Entry 4C0A (X-ray diffraction, 3.30 A resolution); this record covers chains B and G.

== Chain B ==
Name: Iq motif and SEC7 domain-containing protein 1
Source organism: Homo sapiens
Notes: fragment: sec7 and ph domain, residues 390-763
UniProtKB: Q6DN90 (IQEC1_HUMAN); aligned to UniProt positions 390-763 over residues 390-763
Sequence (383 residues; numbered 381 to 763; the number before each row is that of its first residue):
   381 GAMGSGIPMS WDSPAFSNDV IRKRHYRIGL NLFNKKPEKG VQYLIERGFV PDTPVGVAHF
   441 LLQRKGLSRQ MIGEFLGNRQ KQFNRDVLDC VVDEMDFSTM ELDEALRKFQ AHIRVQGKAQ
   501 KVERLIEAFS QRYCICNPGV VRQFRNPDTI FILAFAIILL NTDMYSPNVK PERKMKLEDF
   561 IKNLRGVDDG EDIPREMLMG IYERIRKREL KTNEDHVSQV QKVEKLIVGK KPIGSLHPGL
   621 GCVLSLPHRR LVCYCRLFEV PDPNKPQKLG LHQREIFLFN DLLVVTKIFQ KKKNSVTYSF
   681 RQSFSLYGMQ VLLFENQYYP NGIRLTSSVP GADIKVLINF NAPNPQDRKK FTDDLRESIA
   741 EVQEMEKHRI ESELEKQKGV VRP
Unresolved in the structure: 381-392, 611-619, 759-763
Construct notes: expression tag (381-389); engineered mutation Lys498 (Glu620 in Q6DN90)
Reported in the primary citation:
  - mutagenesis - R654E: unchanged catalytic activity on membranes containing PS and PI(4,5)P2
  - mutagenesis - E639A (2-fold): unchanged catalytic activity on liposomes
  - mutagenesis - E639K: decreased catalytic activity

== Chain G ==
Name: ADP-ribosylation factor 1
Source organism: Bos taurus
Notes: fragment: delta17 arf1, residues 18-181
UniProtKB: P84080 (ARF1_BOVIN); numbering as in UniProt (aligned over 18-181)
Sequence (164 residues; each row starts with the number of its first residue):
    18 MRILMVGLDA AGKTTILYKL KLGEIVTTIP TIGFNVETVE YKNISFTVWD VGGQDKIRPL
    78 WRHYFQNTQG LIFVVDSNDR ERVNEAREEL MRMLAEDELR DAVLLVFANK QDLPNAMNAA
   138 EITDKLGLHS LRHRNWYIQA TCATSGDGLY EGLDWLSNQL RNQK
Unresolved in the structure: 180-181
UniProt features mapped onto this chain:
  - binding site (GTP): Gly24 to Thr32, Asn126 to Asp129, Ala160
  - mutagenesis: Gln71 (Q71L: Mainly GTP-bound form; abolishes interaction with TMED10)
Residues lining bound ligands: guanosine-3'-monophosphate-5'-diphosphate (G3D): Leu25, Asp26, Ala27, Ala28, Gly29, Lys30, Thr31, Thr32, Asp67, Asn126, Lys127, Asp129, Leu130, Thr158, Cys159, Ala160, Thr161

== Chain B / chain G interface ==
Pairs across the interface - 61 pairs, chain B then chain G:
  Arg459(B) with Asp26(G), salt bridge
  Gln490(B) with Ile49(G)
  Arg494(B) with Ile46(G); Pro47(G), hydrogen bond (side chain-backbone)
  Val495(B) with Ile49(G); Gly50(G), hydrogen bond (backbone-backbone)
  Gln496(B) with Thr48(G); Ile49(G); Gly50(G); Phe51(G); Asn52(G)
  Gly497(B) with Gly50(G), hydrogen bond (backbone-backbone); Phe51(G); Asn52(G)
  Lys498(B) with Thr31(G); Asn52(G)
  Ala499(B) with Gly69(G)
  Gln500(B) with Asp26(G); Gly69(G), hydrogen bond (side chain-backbone); Gln71(G)
  Glu503(B) with Gly69(G); Gly70(G); Gln71(G), hydrogen bond
  Asp528(B) with Lys73(G), salt bridge
  Phe531(B) with Ile74(G), hydrophobic
  Ile532(B) with Lys73(G); Ile74(G), hydrophobic; Leu77(G), hydrophobic
  Phe535(B) with Phe51(G), hydrophobic; Ile74(G), hydrophobic
  Ala536(B) with Leu77(G), hydrophobic
  Ile538(B) with Ile49(G), hydrophobic; Gly50(G); Phe51(G), hydrophobic
  Leu539(B) with Phe51(G), hydrophobic; Leu77(G), hydrophobic; Trp78(G), hydrophobic; Tyr81(G)
  Asn541(B) with Thr48(G); Ile49(G)
  Thr542(B) with Thr48(G); Ile49(G), hydrogen bond (side chain-backbone); Gly50(G)
  Asp543(B) with Tyr81(G)
  Tyr545(B) with Thr48(G), hydrogen bond (backbone-side chain)
  Asn548(B) with Val53(G); Glu54(G); Thr55(G), hydrogen bond; Thr64(G)
  Val549(B) with Trp66(G), hydrophobic
  Glu552(B) with Arg19(G), salt bridge; Asn84(G)
  Arg553(B) with His80(G)
  Met555(B) with His80(G)
  Asn563(B) with Leu77(G); His80(G)
  Glu589(B) with Thr48(G), hydrogen bond
  Leu590(B) with Ile49(G)
  Lys591(B) with Ile49(G)
  Thr592(B) with Ile49(G)
  Gln601(B) with Ile46(G)
Also at the interface, not in a pair above, chain B (36 interface residues in all): Val502, Ser546, Asp559, Leu564
Also at the interface, not in a pair above, chain G (27 interface residues in all): Val68, Arg79

== In short ==
Chain B and chain G form an interface of 36 and 27 residues respectively; the contacts include 9 hydrogen
bonds and 3 salt bridges. Polar pairs include Arg459(B)-Asp26(G), Asp528(B)-Lys73(G) and Glu552(B)-Arg19(G).
The paper reports that E639K of chain B reduces catalytic activity; R654E of chain B leaves catalytic activity
on membranes containing PS and PI(4,5)P2 unchanged.
Here chain B is Iq motif and SEC7 domain-containing protein 1 (Homo sapiens) and chain G is ADP-ribosylation
factor 1 (Bos taurus). Entry 4C0A (Arf1(Delta1-17)in complex with BRAG2 Sec7-PH domain) was determined by
X-ray diffraction.
